1KB2 - chains C and B of the 4 polymer chains in the assembly; structure by X-ray diffraction, 2.70 A resolution.

Chain C:
Molecule: 18-nt DNA strand
Sequence (18 nucleotides; numbered 401 to 418; the number before each row is that of its first residue):
   401 CACGGTTCACGAGGTTCA

Chain B:
Name: Vitamin D3 Receptor
From: Homo sapiens
Notes: fragment: DNA-binding Domain (Residues 16-125)
Reference sequence: P11473 (VDR_HUMAN); residues 216-325 here correspond to UniProt positions 16-125 (UniProt number = residue number - 200)
Chain sequence (110 residues; row label = number of the first residue in the row):
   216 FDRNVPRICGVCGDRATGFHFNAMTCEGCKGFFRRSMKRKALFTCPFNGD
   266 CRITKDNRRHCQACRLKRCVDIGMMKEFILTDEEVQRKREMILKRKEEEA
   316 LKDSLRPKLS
Disordered / not traced: 216-221, 307-325
Bound ions: Zn2+ site 1: Cys224, Cys227, Cys241, Cys244; Zn2+ site 2: Cys260, Cys266, Cys276, Cys279

How chain C and chain B interact:
Contacting residue pairs (13; chain C residue first):
  DA412(C) with Gly233(B), phosphate contact; Phe234(B), hydrogen bond to the phosphate
  DG413(C) with His235(B), phosphate contact; Phe236(B), hydrogen bond to the phosphate; Phe293(B), sugar contact; Leu295(B), phosphate contact
  DG414(C) with Phe236(B), phosphate contact; Lys245(B), hydrogen bond to the base; Arg249(B), salt bridge to the phosphate; Ile294(B), phosphate contact; Leu295(B), hydrogen bond to the phosphate
  DT415(C) with Arg249(B), base contact; Val300(B), phosphate contact
Interface residues without a listed pair, chain B (12 interface residues in all): Glu242, Lys253

Overview:
4 residues of chain C and 12 residues of chain B are in contact; the contacts include 4 hydrogen bonds and 1
salt bridge. Polar contacts include DG414(C)-Lys245(B), DA412(C)-Phe234(B) and DG413(C)-Phe236(B). The Zn2+
site 1 is built by Cys224(B), Cys227(B), Cys241(B) and Cys244(B).
Chain C is an 18-nt DNA strand and chain B is Vitamin D3 Receptor (Homo sapiens); the structure, Crystal
Structure of VDR DNA-binding Domain Bound to Mouse Osteopontin (SPP) Response Element, was determined by X-ray
diffraction, deposited together with 1KB4 and 1KB6.
